Entry 7C81 (electron microscopy, 3.10 A resolution); this record covers chains A and C of the 6 polymer chains in the assembly.

[Chain A]
Name: VP1
Organism: Echovirus E30
Amino-acid sequence (292 residues; numbered 1 to 292; the number before each row is that of its first residue):
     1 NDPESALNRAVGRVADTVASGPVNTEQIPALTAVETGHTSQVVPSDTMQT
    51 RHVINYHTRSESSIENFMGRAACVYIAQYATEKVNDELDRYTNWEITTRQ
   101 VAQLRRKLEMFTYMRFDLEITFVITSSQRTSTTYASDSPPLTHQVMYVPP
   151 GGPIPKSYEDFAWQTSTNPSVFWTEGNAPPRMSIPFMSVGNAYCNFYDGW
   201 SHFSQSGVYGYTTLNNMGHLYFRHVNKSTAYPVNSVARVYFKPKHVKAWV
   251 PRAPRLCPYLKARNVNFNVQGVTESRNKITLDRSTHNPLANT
Not modelled in the structure: 1-8, 285-292
Small-molecule neighbours: sphingosine (SPH): I96, T98, F116, L118, I120, F122, V145, M146, Y147, P169, S170, V171, M182, I184, M187, Y193, N195, N215, M217, L220

[Chain C]
Name: VP3
Organism: Echovirus E30
Amino-acid sequence (238 residues; row label = number of the first residue in the row):
     1 GLPTMNTPGSTQFLTSDDFQSPSAMPQFDVTPEIQIPGQVRNLMEIAEVD
    51 SVVPVNNTEGHVNSMEAYRIPVRPQTSSGEQVFGFQLQPGHDSVLKHTLL
   101 GEILNYYANWSGSMKLTFMYCGAAMATGKFLIAYSPPGAGVPGSRRDAML
   151 GTHVIWDVGLQSSCVLCVPWISQTNYRYVTSDAYTDAGYITCWYQTSIVT
   201 PPDIPTTSTILCFVSACNDFSVRLLRDTPFITQQALFQ

[Interface between chain A and chain C]
Pairs across the interface (173; chain A residue first):
  V14(A) - N218(C)
  V14(A) - D219(C)
  A15(A) - N218(C)  hydrogen bond (backbone-backbone)
  A15(A) - D219(C)
  A30(A) - C164(C)
  A30(A) - V165(C)  hydrogen bond (backbone-backbone)
  L31(A) - S163(C)
  T32(A) - Q161(C)
  T32(A) - S162(C)
  T32(A) - S163(C)  hydrogen bond (backbone-backbone)
  T32(A) - V165(C)
  A33(A) - S163(C)
  V34(A) - T117(C)
  V34(A) - M119(C)  hydrophobic
  V34(A) - S163(C)  hydrogen bond (backbone-side chain)
  V34(A) - F213(C)  hydrophobic
  E35(A) - M119(C)
  E35(A) - S162(C)  hydrogen bond
  T39(A) - E48(C)
  T39(A) - D50(C)  hydrogen bond (side chain-backbone)
  S40(A) - K115(C)  hydrogen bond (backbone-side chain)
  S40(A) - V165(C)
  Q41(A) - K115(C)
  V42(A) - K115(C)
  V42(A) - C217(C)
  V43(A) - N218(C)
  P44(A) - S113(C)
  P44(A) - C167(C)  hydrophobic
  T47(A) - C167(C)
  M48(A) - C167(C)
  M48(A) - P169(C)  hydrophobic
  N55(A) - D219(C)
  H57(A) - S111(C)
  H57(A) - N175(C)
  H57(A) - Y176(C)
  H57(A) - S221(C)
  R59(A) - N42(C)
  R59(A) - M44(C)
  R59(A) - E48(C)  salt bridge
  R59(A) - N218(C)
  R59(A) - F220(C)  hydrogen bond (side chain-backbone)
  E61(A) - Y107(C)  hydrogen bond (backbone-side chain)
  E61(A) - V222(C)
  E61(A) - L224(C)
  E61(A) - L225(C)  hydrogen bond (side chain-backbone)
  S62(A) - N42(C)
  S62(A) - L43(C)  hydrogen bond (backbone-backbone)
  S62(A) - M44(C)
  S62(A) - Y107(C)
  S62(A) - V222(C)
  S63(A) - R41(C)
  S63(A) - N42(C)  hydrogen bond (backbone-side chain)
  I64(A) - V40(C)
  I64(A) - R41(C)  hydrogen bond (backbone-backbone)
  N66(A) - L225(C)
  F67(A) - L43(C)  hydrophobic
  F67(A) - Y106(C)  hydrophobic
  F67(A) - L225(C)  hydrophobic
  R70(A) - T15(C)
  R70(A) - S16(C)
  R70(A) - L225(C)
  A71(A) - T15(C)  hydrogen bond (backbone-backbone)
  Y75(A) - L236(C)  hydrophobic
  Q100(A) - Q233(C)
  Q100(A) - L236(C)
  Q100(A) - F237(C)  hydrogen bond (backbone-backbone)
  Q100(A) - Q238(C)
  V101(A) - Q233(C)
  V101(A) - L236(C)  hydrophobic
  A102(A) - I231(C)  hydrophobic
  A102(A) - Q233(C)
  Q103(A) - D227(C)  hydrogen bond
  R106(A) - E102(C)  salt bridge
  R106(A) - Y106(C)  hydrogen bond
  K107(A) - Y106(C)
  M110(A) - Y106(C)  hydrophobic
  R115(A) - T31(C)  hydrogen bond (side chain-backbone)
  R115(A) - E33(C)
  E119(A) - F19(C)
  E119(A) - S21(C)  hydrogen bond
  T121(A) - F13(C)
  V123(A) - F13(C)  hydrophobic
  Y147(A) - M25(C)  hydrophobic
  P169(A) - A24(C)
  P169(A) - M25(C)  hydrophobic
  A178(A) - T11(C)
  R181(A) - F13(C)
  R181(A) - D17(C)  salt bridge
  R181(A) - F19(C)
  R181(A) - S21(C)
  M182(A) - P22(C)
  M182(A) - A24(C)  hydrophobic
  S183(A) - S21(C)  hydrogen bond
  S183(A) - P22(C)  hydrogen bond (backbone-backbone)
  S183(A) - S23(C)  hydrogen bond (backbone-side chain)
  S183(A) - A24(C)  hydrogen bond (backbone-backbone)
  I184(A) - A24(C)  hydrophobic
  I184(A) - M25(C)  hydrophobic
  P185(A) - F28(C)  hydrophobic
  F186(A) - F28(C)
  F186(A) - V30(C)
  F186(A) - T31(C)
  M187(A) - M25(C)  hydrophobic
  M187(A) - F28(C)  hydrophobic
  S188(A) - T31(C)
  G190(A) - T31(C)
  N191(A) - T31(C)  hydrogen bond
  N191(A) - P32(C)  hydrogen bond (side chain-backbone)
  N191(A) - I34(C)
  Y240(A) - F13(C)  hydrophobic
  K242(A) - D17(C)  salt bridge
  K247(A) - E33(C)  salt bridge
  K247(A) - Q39(C)
  A248(A) - Q39(C)
  A248(A) - V40(C)  hydrogen bond (backbone-backbone)
  W249(A) - I36(C)  hydrogen bond (side chain-backbone)
  W249(A) - P37(C)
  W249(A) - G38(C)
  W249(A) - Q39(C)
  V250(A) - P37(C)
  V250(A) - G38(C)  hydrogen bond (backbone-backbone)
  P251(A) - V40(C)
  P251(A) - I46(C)  hydrophobic
  P254(A) - L99(C)
  P254(A) - E102(C)
  Y259(A) - F237(C)
  L260(A) - F237(C)
  K261(A) - Q238(C)
  A262(A) - F237(C)
  A262(A) - Q238(C)  hydrogen bond (backbone-backbone)
  G271(A) - V62(C)
  G271(A) - N63(C)
  V272(A) - V62(C)  hydrogen bond (backbone-backbone)
  V272(A) - A67(C)  hydrophobic
  V272(A) - Y68(C)
  V272(A) - H97(C)
  T273(A) - P54(C)
  T273(A) - N57(C)
  T273(A) - V62(C)
  T273(A) - S93(C)  hydrogen bond (side chain-backbone)
  T273(A) - H97(C)
  E274(A) - N57(C)  hydrogen bond (backbone-side chain)
  E274(A) - S93(C)
  E274(A) - K96(C)
  S275(A) - N57(C)
  S275(A) - E59(C)
  R276(A) - V55(C)  hydrogen bond (side chain-backbone)
  R276(A) - N57(C)  hydrogen bond
  R276(A) - T58(C)
  R276(A) - E59(C)
  R276(A) - G84(C)  hydrogen bond (side chain-backbone)
  R276(A) - V94(C)
  K278(A) - T58(C)
  I279(A) - V55(C)
  I279(A) - N56(C)
  I279(A) - T58(C)
  I279(A) - V82(C)
  I279(A) - F83(C)
  I279(A) - G84(C)  hydrogen bond (backbone-backbone)
  T280(A) - Q81(C)
  T280(A) - G84(C)
  L281(A) - Q81(C)
  L281(A) - G84(C)
  L281(A) - F85(C)
  L281(A) - Q86(C)
  L281(A) - V141(C)  hydrophobic
  L281(A) - Y189(C)  hydrophobic
  R283(A) - V141(C)
  R283(A) - P142(C)
  R283(A) - G143(C)
  S284(A) - A139(C)
  S284(A) - V141(C)
  S284(A) - G143(C)
Also at the interface, not in a pair above, chain A (93 interface residues in all): T17, T58, I76, R99, R105, F111, Y113, P179, V189, A192, K244, L256, C257, P258, R263, N277, D282
Also at the interface, not in a pair above, chain C (98 interface residues in all): D18, V49, I70, P71, T152, W156, D157, S215, R223, T228, T232

[Summary]
Chain A and chain C form an interface of 93 and 98 residues respectively, with 36 hydrogen bonds and 5 salt
bridges. Polar pairs include R59(A)-E48(C), R106(A)-E102(C) and R181(A)-D17(C). Ligands of chain A:
sphingosine.
Here chain A is VP1 and chain C is VP3, both from Echovirus E30. Entry 7C81 (E30 F-particle in complex with
6C5) was determined by electron microscopy (same publication as 7CMK and 7C80).
